PDB entry 2F8N | X-ray diffraction, 2.90 A resolution | chains I and H of the 10 polymer chains in the assembly

== Chain I ==
Molecule: alpha-satellite DNA (146 bp)
Organism: Homo sapiens
Sequence (146 nucleotides; each row starts with the number of its first residue):
     1 ATCAATATCC ACCTGCAGAT TCTACCAAAA GTGTATTTGG AAACTGCTCC ATCAAAAGGC
    61 ATGTTCAGCG GAA
   73A T
    74 TCCGCTGAAC ATGCCTTTTG ATGGAGCAGT TTCCAAATAC ACTTTTGGTA GAATCTGCAG
   134 GTGGATATTG AT
Not modelled in the structure: 73A

== Chain H ==
Molecule: Histone H2B.1
Organism: Xenopus laevis
Reference sequence: P02281 (H2B1_XENLA); residues 1401-1522 here correspond to UniProt positions 4-125 (UniProt number = residue number - 1397)
Chain sequence (123 residues; each row starts with the number of its first residue):
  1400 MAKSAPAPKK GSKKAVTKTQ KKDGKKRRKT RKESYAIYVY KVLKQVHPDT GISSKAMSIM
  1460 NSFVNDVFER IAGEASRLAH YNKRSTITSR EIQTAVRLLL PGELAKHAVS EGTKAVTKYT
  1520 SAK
Not modelled in the structure: 1400-1429
Construct notes: initiating methionine (1400); conflict Thr-1429 (Ser32 in P02281)
Swiss-Prot annotation at these positions:
  - modified residue: Lys-1413 (N6-acetyllysine)

== Chain I / chain H interface ==
Contacting residue pairs (8; chain I residue first):
  DG121(I) / Ile-1436(H)  sugar contact
  DG121(I) / Tyr-1437(H)  hydrogen bond to the phosphate
  DT122(I) / Arg-1430(H)  phosphate contact
  DT122(I) / Glu-1432(H)  phosphate contact
  DT122(I) / Ser-1433(H)  hydrogen bond to the phosphate
  DT122(I) / Ile-1436(H)  phosphate contact
  DA123(I) / Arg-1430(H)  phosphate contact
  DA123(I) / Lys-1431(H)  phosphate contact
Also at the interface, not in a pair above, chain I (4 interface residues in all): DT111
Also at the interface, not in a pair above, chain H (8 interface residues in all): Lys-1440, Thr-1485

== Overview ==
The interface between chain I and chain H involves 4 residues on one side and 8 on the other; the contacts
include 2 hydrogen bonds. Polar contacts include DG121(I)/Tyr-1437(H) and DT122(I)/Ser-1433(H).
Here chain I is alpha-satellite DNA (146 bp) (Homo sapiens) and chain H is Histone H2B.1 (Xenopus laevis).
Entry 2F8N (2.9 Angstrom X-ray structure of hybrid macroH2A nucleosomes) was determined by X-ray diffraction.
